5VH9 - chains A and B; structure by electron microscopy, 7.70 A resolution (low resolution: residue-level contacts below are approximate; hydrogen-bond / salt-bridge calls are withheld).

Chain A:
Name: Dynein heavy chain, cytoplasmic
Organism: Saccharomyces cerevisiae
UniProt: P36022 (DYHC_YEAST); residue numbers follow UniProt; this construct covers 1448-3028, 3298-4092
Chain sequence (2376 residues; each row starts with the number of its first residue; note: 269 numbers in that range are skipped by the numbering (no residue carries them; nothing is unmodelled there)):
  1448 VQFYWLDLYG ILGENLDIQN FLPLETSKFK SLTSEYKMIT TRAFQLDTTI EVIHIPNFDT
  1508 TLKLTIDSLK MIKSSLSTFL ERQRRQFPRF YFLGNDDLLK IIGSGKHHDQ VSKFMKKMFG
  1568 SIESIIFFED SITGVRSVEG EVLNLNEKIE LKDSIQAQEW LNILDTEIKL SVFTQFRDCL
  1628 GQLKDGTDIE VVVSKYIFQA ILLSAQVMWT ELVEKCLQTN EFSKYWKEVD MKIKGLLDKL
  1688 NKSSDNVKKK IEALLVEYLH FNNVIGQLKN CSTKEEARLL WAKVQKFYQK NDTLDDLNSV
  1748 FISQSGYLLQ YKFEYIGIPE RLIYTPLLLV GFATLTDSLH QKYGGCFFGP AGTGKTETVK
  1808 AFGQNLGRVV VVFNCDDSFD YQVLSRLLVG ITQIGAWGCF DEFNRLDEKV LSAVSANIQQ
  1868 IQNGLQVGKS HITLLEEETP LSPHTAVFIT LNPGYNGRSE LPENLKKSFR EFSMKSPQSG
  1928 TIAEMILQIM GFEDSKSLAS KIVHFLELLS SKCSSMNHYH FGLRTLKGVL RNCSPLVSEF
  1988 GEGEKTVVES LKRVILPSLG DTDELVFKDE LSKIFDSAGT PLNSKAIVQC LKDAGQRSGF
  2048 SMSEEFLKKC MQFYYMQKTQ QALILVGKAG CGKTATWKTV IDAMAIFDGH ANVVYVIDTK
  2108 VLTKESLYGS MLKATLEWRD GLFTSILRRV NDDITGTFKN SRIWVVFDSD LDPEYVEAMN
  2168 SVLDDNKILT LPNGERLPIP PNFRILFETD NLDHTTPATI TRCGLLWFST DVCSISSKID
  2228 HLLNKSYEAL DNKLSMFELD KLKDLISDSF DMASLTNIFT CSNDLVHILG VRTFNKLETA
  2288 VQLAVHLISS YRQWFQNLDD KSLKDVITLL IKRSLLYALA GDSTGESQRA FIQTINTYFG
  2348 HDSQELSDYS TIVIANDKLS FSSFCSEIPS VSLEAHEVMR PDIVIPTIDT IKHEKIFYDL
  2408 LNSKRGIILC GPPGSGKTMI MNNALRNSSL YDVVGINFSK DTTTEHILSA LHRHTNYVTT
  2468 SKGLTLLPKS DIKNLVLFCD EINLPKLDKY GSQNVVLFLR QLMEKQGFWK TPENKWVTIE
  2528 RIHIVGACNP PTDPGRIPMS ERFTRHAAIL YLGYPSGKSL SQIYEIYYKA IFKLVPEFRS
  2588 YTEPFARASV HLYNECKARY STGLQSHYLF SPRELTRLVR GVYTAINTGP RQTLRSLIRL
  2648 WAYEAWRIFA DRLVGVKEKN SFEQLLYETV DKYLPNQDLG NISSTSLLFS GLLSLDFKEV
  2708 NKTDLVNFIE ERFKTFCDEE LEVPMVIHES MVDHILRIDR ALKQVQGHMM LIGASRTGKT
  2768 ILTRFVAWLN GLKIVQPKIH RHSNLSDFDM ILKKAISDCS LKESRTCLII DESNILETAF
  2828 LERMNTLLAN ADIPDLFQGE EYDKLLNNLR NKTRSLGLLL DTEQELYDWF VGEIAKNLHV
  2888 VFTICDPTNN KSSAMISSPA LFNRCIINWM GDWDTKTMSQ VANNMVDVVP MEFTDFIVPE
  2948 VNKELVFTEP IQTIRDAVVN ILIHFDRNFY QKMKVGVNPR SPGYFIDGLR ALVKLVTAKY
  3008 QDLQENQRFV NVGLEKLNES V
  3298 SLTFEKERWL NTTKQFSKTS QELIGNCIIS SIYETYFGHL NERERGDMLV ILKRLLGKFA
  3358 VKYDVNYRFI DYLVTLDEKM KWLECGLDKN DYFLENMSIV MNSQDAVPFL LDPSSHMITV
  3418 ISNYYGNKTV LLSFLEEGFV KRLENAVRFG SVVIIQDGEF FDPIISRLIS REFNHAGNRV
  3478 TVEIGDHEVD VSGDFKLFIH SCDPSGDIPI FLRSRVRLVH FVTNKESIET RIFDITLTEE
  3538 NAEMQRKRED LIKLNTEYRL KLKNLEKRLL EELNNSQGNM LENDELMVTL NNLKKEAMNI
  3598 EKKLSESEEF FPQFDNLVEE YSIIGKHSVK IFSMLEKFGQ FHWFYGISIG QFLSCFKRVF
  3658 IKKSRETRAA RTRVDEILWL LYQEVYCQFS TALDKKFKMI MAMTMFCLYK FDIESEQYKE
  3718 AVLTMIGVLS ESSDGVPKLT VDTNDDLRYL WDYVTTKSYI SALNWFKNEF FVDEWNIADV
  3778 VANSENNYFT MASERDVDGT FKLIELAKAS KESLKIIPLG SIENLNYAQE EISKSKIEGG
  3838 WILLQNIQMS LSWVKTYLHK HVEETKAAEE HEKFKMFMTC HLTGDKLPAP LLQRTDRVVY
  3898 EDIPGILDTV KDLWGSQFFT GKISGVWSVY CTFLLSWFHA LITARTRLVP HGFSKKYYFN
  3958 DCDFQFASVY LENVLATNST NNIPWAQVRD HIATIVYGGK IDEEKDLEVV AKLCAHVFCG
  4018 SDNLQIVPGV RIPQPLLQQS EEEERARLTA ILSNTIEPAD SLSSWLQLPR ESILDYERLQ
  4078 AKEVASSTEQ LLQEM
Construct notes: conflict Phe-1575 (Leu in P36022), Ser-1578 (Phe in P36022), Glu-1668 (Gln in P36022), Val-1777 (Ile in P36022), Val-1984 (Ile in P36022), Val-2936 (Ile in P36022), Gly-3343 (Ala in P36022), Val-3444 (Ile in P36022), Arg-3556 (Lys in P36022), Asp-3742 (Asn in P36022), Val-3895 (Phe in P36022), Asp-4072 (Asn in P36022)
Cystine bridges: Cys-2078/Cys-2220
What the authors report for this chain:
  - mutagenesis - E3012A/Q3014A/N3018A: decreased localization

Chain B:
Name: Nuclear distribution protein PAC1
Organism: Saccharomyces cerevisiae
UniProt: A6ZPA6 (LIS1_YEAS7); residues 140-493 here = UniProt positions 140-493
Chain sequence (354 residues; each row starts with the number of its first residue):
   140 LKWIPRNLPS CLINVESSVT SVKLHPNLPI VFVATDHGKL YAFDLFNYTI PLASLQSHTK
   200 AITSMDVLFT NYTNSSKKNY LVIVTASKDL QIHVFKWVSE ECKFQQIRSL LGHEHIVSAV
   260 KIWQKNNDVH IASCSRDQTV KIWDFHNGWS LKTFQPHSQW VRSIDVLGDY IISGSHDTTL
   320 RLTHWPSGNG LSVGTGHEFP IEKVKFIHFI EDSPEIRFRT PSTDRYKNWG MQYCVSASRD
   380 RTIKIWEIPL PTLMAHRAPI PNPTDSNFRC VLTLKGHLSW VRDISIRGQY LFSCADDKSV
   440 RCWDLNTGQC LHVWEKLHTG FVNCLDLDVD FDSNVTPRQM MVTGGLDCKS NVFM

How chain A and chain B interact:
Pairs across the interface (5; chain A residue first):
  Glu-2718(A) / Phe-460(B)
  Glu-2718(A) / Leu-485(B)
  Thr-2722(A) / Phe-460(B)
  Phe-2723(A) / Trp-419(B)
  Val-3479(A) / His-254(B)

Summary:
The chain A/chain B interface involves 4 residues from each chain. The paper reports that E3012A/Q3014A/N3018A
of chain A reduce localization.
Here chain A is Dynein heavy chain, cytoplasmic and chain B is Nuclear distribution protein PAC1, both from
Saccharomyces cerevisiae. Entry 5VH9 (Cryo-EM structure of yeast cytoplasmic dynein-1 with Lis1 and ATP) was
determined by electron microscopy together with 5VLJ from the same study.
